Entry 8HRA (electron microscopy, 3.76 A resolution); this record covers chains A and M of the 10 polymer chains in the assembly.

Chain A:
Name: Archaeal ATPase
Source organism: Escherichia coli
UniProtKB: A0A8H9B1T2 (A0A8H9B1T2_ECOLX); numbering as in UniProt (aligned over 1-947)
Chain sequence (947 residues; row label = number of the first residue in the row):
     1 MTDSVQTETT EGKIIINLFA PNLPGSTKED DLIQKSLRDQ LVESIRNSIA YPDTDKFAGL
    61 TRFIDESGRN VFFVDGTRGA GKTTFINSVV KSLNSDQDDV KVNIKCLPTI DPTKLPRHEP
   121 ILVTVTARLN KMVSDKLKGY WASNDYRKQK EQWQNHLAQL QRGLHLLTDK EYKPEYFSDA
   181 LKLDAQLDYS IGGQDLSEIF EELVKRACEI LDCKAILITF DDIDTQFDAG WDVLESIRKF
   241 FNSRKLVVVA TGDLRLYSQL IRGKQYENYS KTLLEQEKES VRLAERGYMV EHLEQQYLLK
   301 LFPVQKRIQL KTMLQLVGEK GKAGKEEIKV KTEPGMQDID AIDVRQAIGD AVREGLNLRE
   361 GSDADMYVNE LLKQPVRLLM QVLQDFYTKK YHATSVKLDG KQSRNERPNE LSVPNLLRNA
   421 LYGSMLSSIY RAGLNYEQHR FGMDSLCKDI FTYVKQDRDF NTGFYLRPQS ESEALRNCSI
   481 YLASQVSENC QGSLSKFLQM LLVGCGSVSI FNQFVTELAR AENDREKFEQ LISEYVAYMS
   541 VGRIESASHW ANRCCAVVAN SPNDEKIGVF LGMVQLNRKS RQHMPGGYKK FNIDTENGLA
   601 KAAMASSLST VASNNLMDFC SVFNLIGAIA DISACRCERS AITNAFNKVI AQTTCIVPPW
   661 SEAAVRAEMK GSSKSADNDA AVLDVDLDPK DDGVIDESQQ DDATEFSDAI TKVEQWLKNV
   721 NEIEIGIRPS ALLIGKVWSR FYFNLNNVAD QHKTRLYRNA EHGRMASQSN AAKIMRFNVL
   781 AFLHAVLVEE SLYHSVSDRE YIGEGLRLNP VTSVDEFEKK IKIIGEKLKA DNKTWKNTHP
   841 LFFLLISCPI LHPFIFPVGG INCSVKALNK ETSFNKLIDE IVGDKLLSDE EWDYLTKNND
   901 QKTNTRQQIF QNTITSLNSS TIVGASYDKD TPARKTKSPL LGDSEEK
Unresolved in the structure: 1-12, 50-69, 395-411, 672-703, 901-906, 935-947
Differences from the reference sequence: conflict Arg636 (Leu in A0A8H9B1T2), Leu940 (Ser in A0A8H9B1T2)

Chain M:
Molecule: 20-nt RNA strand
Sequence (20 nucleotides; each row starts with the number of its first residue):
     1 GUCCAGCGUC AUCGCUGGAC
Unresolved in the structure: 10-12

How chain A and chain M interact:
Residue-residue contacts (21):
  Asn577(A) - C15(M)  phosphate contact
  Asn577(A) - U16(M)  phosphate contact
  Arg578(A) - U16(M)  hydrogen bond to the phosphate
  Arg578(A) - G17(M)  salt bridge to the phosphate
  Lys579(A) - U16(M)  hydrogen bond to the phosphate
  Lys579(A) - G17(M)  base contact
  Lys579(A) - G18(M)  base contact
  Ser580(A) - G1(M)  hydrogen bond to the phosphate
  Arg581(A) - G1(M)  phosphate contact
  Arg581(A) - C15(M)  salt bridge to the phosphate
  Gln582(A) - G1(M)  phosphate contact
  Asn614(A) - C7(M)  hydrogen bond to the sugar
  Asn614(A) - G8(M)  sugar contact
  Asn615(A) - G6(M)  hydrogen bond to the base
  Asn615(A) - C7(M)  hydrogen bond to the base
  Asn615(A) - C15(M)  sugar contact
  Asn615(A) - U16(M)  sugar contact
  Leu616(A) - U16(M)  sugar contact
  Arg666(A) - C7(M)  salt bridge to the phosphate
  Arg666(A) - G8(M)  salt bridge to the phosphate
  Val923(A) - C15(M)  sugar contact
Other interface residues (no listed pair), chain A (14 interface residues in all): His583, Lys670, Gly924
Other interface residues (no listed pair), chain M (10 interface residues in all): U2, G14

Overview:
Chain A and chain M form an interface of 14 and 10 residues respectively, with 6 hydrogen bonds and 4 salt
bridges. Among the polar pairs are Asn615(A)-G6(M), Asn615(A)-C7(M) and Asn614(A)-C7(M).
Here chain A is Archaeal ATPase (Escherichia coli) and chain M is a 20-nt RNA strand. Entry 8HRA (Structure of
heptameric RdrA ring in RNA-loading state) was determined by electron microscopy, deposited together with
8HR7, 8HR8, 8HR9, 8HRB and 8HRC.
